PDB entry 8OZF | electron microscopy, 3.73 A resolution | chains A and I of the 16 polymer chains in the assembly

[Chain A]
Name: TIR domain-containing protein
Organism: Maribacter polysiphoniae
UniProt: A0A316E683 (A0A316E683_9FLAO); numbering as in UniProt (aligned over 1-452)
Sequence (452 residues; numbered 1 to 452; the number before each row is that of its first residue):
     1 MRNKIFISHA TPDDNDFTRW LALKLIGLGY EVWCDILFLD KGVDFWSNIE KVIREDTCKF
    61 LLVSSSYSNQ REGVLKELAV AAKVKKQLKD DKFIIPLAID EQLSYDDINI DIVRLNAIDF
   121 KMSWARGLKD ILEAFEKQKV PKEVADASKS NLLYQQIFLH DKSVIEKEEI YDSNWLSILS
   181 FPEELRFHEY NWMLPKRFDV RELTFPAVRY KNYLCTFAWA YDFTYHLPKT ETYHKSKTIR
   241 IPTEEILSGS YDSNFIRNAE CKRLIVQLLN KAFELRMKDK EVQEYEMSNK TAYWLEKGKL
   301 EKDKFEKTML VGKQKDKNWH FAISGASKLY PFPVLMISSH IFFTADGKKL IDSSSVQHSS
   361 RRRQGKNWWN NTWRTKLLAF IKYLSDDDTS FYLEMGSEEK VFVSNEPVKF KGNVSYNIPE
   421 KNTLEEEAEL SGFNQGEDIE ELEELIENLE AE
Unresolved in the structure: 419-452
Ligand contacts: Adenosine-5-Diphosphoribose (AR6; [(2R,3S,4R,5R)-5-(6-aminopurin-9-yl)-3,4-dihydroxy-oxolan-2-yl]methyl [hydroxy-[[(2R,3S,4R,5S)-3,4,5-trihydroxyoxolan-2-yl]methoxy]phosphoryl] hydrogen phosphate): Tyr105, Ile108, Ile112, Val113, Leu115, Asn116, Ala117
What the authors report for this chain:
  - binding site for Adenosine-5-Diphosphoribose: Phe45, Tyr105
  - catalytic residues: Glu77 (citing earlier work)

[Chain I]
Molecule: 18-nt RNA strand
Sequence (18 nucleotides; each row starts with the number of its first residue):
     1 UUUUUUUUUU UUUUUUUU

[How chain A and chain I interact]
Residue-residue contacts (10):
  Lys211(A) - U17(I)  sugar contact
  Tyr285(A) - U9(I)  phosphate contact
  Met287(A) - U8(I)  phosphate contact
  Met287(A) - U9(I)  phosphate contact
  Ser288(A) - U9(I)  hydrogen bond to the base
  Ser354(A) - U8(I)  hydrogen bond to the sugar
  Ser354(A) - U9(I)  hydrogen bond to the phosphate
  His358(A) - U7(I)  sugar contact
  Arg361(A) - U7(I)  hydrogen bond to the phosphate
  Arg361(A) - U8(I)  salt bridge to the phosphate
Interface residues without a listed pair, chain A (10 interface residues in all): Glu260, Glu286, His340
Interface residues without a listed pair, chain I (5 interface residues in all): U15

[In short]
10 residues of chain A and 5 residues of chain I are in contact, with 4 hydrogen bonds and 1 salt bridge.
Polar contacts include Ser288(A)-U9(I), Ser354(A)-U8(I) and Ser354(A)-U9(I). Chain A binds
Adenosine-5-Diphosphoribose. From the paper: the catalytic residue Glu77(A); a binding site for
Adenosine-5-Diphosphoribose at Phe45(A) and Tyr105(A).
Chain A is TIR domain-containing protein (Maribacter polysiphoniae) and chain I is an 18-nt RNA strand; the
structure, cryoEM structure of SPARTA complex Tetramer Post-NAD cleavage-2, was determined by electron
microscopy, deposited together with 8OZ6, 8OZC, 8OZD, 8OZE, 8OZG and 8OZI.
